PDB entry 3QJP | X-ray diffraction, 3.30 A resolution | chains R and A

# Chain R
Molecule: 8-nt RNA strand
Sequence (8 nucleotides; each row starts with the number of its first residue):
     3 UAGUUUAA

# Chain A
Protein: Putative uncharacterized protein PH0350
Source organism: Pyrococcus horikoshii
Reference sequence: O58088 (O58088_PYRHO); numbering as in UniProt (aligned over 1-239)
Amino-acid sequence (242 residues; row label = number of the first residue in the row; numbers below 1 keep their minus sign (His-2 is residue -2)):
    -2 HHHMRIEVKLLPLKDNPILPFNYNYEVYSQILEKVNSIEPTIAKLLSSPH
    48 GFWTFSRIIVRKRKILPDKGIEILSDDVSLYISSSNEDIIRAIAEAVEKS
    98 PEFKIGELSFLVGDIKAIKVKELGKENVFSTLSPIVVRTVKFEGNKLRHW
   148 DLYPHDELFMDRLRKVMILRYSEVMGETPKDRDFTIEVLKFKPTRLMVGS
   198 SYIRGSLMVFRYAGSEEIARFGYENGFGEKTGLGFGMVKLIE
Unresolved in the structure: -2 to -1
Sequence notes: expression tag (-2 to 0)

# Interface between chain R and chain A
Contacting residue pairs - 42 pairs, chain R then chain A:
  U3(R) with Arg54(A), base contact; Ile55(A), base contact; Ile56(A), base contact; Val57(A), hydrogen bond to the base; Arg58(A), phosphate contact; Arg60(A), salt bridge to the phosphate; Lys236(A), sugar contact
  A4(R) with Ser127(A), hydrogen bond to the phosphate; Lys187(A), sugar contact; Lys236(A), salt bridge to the phosphate; Ile238(A), base contact
  G5(R) with Arg54(A), hydrogen bond to the sugar; Ser127(A), base contact; Thr128(A), base contact; Lys187(A), base contact; Phe188(A), base contact; Lys189(A), base contact; Leu204(A), base contact; Met205(A), hydrogen bond to the base; Val206(A), hydrogen bond to the base
  U6(R) with Tyr20(A), hydrogen bond to the base; Arg54(A), base contact; Ile55(A), base contact; Arg60(A), salt bridge to the phosphate; Ile62(A), sugar contact; Ile68(A), base contact; Lys189(A), phosphate contact; Leu204(A), sugar contact
  U7(R) with Phe18(A), stacking on the base; Asn19(A), base contact; Pro64(A), hydrogen bond to the sugar; Lys189(A), phosphate contact; Arg192(A), base contact
  U8(R) with Thr191(A), base contact; Arg192(A), hydrogen bond to the base
  A9(R) with Tyr150(A), base contact; Pro190(A), base contact; Thr191(A), hydrogen bond to the base; Arg192(A), hydrogen bond to the sugar
  A10(R) with Trp147(A), stacking on the base; Asp148(A), hydrogen bond to the base; Arg201(A), hydrogen bond to the base
Other interface residues (no listed pair), chain A (31 interface residues in all): His146, Leu193

# Overview
8 residues of chain R and 31 residues of chain A are in contact; the contacts include 12 hydrogen bonds, 3
salt bridges and 2 aromatic stacking contacts. Polar contacts include U3(R)-Val57(A), G5(R)-Met205(A) and
G5(R)-Val206(A).
Here chain R is an 8-nt RNA strand and chain A is Putative uncharacterized protein PH0350 (Pyrococcus
horikoshii). Entry 3QJP (An RAMP protein binding different RNA substrates) was determined by X-ray
diffraction.
